8TQZ - chains G and E of the 10 polymer chains in the assembly; structure by electron microscopy, 2.90 A resolution.

Chain G:
Molecule: Translation initiation factor eIF-2B subunit alpha
From: Homo sapiens
Reference sequence: Q14232 (EI2BA_HUMAN); residue numbers follow UniProt; this construct covers 2-305
Amino-acid sequence (322 residues; numbered -16 to 305; the number before each row is that of its first residue; numbers below 1 keep their minus sign (Met-16 is residue -16)):
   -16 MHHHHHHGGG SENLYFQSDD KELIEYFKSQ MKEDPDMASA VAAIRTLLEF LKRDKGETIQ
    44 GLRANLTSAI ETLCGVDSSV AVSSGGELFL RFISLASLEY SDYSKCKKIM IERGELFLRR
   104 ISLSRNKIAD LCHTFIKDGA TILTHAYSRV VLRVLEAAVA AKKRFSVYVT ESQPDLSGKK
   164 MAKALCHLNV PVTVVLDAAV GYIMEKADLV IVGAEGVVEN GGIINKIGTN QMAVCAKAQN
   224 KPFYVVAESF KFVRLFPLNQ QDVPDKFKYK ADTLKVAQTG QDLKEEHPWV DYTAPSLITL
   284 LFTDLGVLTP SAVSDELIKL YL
Not modelled in the structure: -16 to 8, 39-42, 78-87, 253-269
Construct notes: initiating methionine (-16); expression tag (-15 to 1)
Reported in the primary citation:
  - mutagenesis - D298A: decreased catalytic activity
  - mutagenesis - D298A: increased signaling in response to Tg

Chain E:
Molecule: Translation initiation factor eIF-2B subunit delta
From: Homo sapiens
Reference sequence: Q9UI10 (EI2BD_HUMAN); residues 1-523 here = UniProt positions 1-523
Amino-acid sequence (523 residues; row label = number of the first residue in the row):
     1 MAAVAVAVRE DSGSGMKAEL PPGPGAVGRE MTKEEKLQLR KEKKQQKKKR KEEKGAEPET
    61 GSAVSAAQCQ VGPTRELPES GIQLGTPREK VPAGRSKAEL RAERRAKQEA ERALKQARKG
   121 EQGGPPPKAS PSTAGETPSG VKRLPEYPQV DDLLLRRLVK KPERQQVPTR KDYGSKVSLF
   181 SHLPQYSRQN SLTQFMSIPS SVIHPAMVRL GLQYSQGLVS GSNARCIALL RALQQVIQDY
   241 TTPPNEELSR DLVNKLKPYM SFLTQCRPLS ASMHNAIKFL NKEITSVGSS KREEEAKSEL
   301 RAAIDRYVQE KIVLAAQAIS RFAYQKISNG DVILVYGCSS LVSRILQEAW TEGRRFRVVV
   361 VDSRPWLEGR HTLRSLVHAG VPASYLLIPA ASYVLPEVSK VLLGAHALLA NGSVMSRVGT
   421 AQLALVARAH NVPVLVCCET YKFCERVQTD AFVSNELDDP DDLQCKRGEH VALANWQNHA
   481 SLRLLNLVYD VTPPELVDLV ITELGMIPCS SVPVVARVKS SDQ
Not modelled in the structure: 1-221, 239-269, 284-292, 518-523
Construct notes: engineered mutation Ala516 (Leu in Q9UI10)
UniProt features mapped onto this chain:
  - region: Arg170 to Leu179 (May bind the chemical integrated stress response (ISR) inhibitor ISRIB)
  - modified residue: Ala2 (N-acetylalanine), Ser12 (Phosphoserine), Thr86 (Phosphothreonine), Ser130 (Phosphoserine)
  - natural variant: Arg209 (R209Q: In VWM4), Ala228 (A228V: In VWM4), Leu269 (L269R: In VWM4), Arg357 (R357Q: In VWM4), Arg374 (R374C: In VWM4), Cys465 (C465R: In VWM4), Tyr489 (Y489H: In VWM4)
Reported in the primary citation:
  - conformationally variable residues (side-chain flip): Phe443
  - mutagenesis - E445A: unchanged binding to FAM-ISRIB
  - mutagenesis - E445A: unchanged catalytic activity
  - mutagenesis - E445A: increased catalytic activity on eIF2-P
  - mutagenesis - E445A: increased binding to eIF2alpha-P
  - mutagenesis - F443A: decreased binding to FAM-ISRIB
  - mutagenesis - F443A: decreased catalytic activity
  - mutagenesis - E445A: unchanged binding to decamerization

How chain G and chain E interact:
Residue-residue contacts (10):
  Glu202(G) - Met506(E)
  Phe239(G) - Lys326(E)  hydrogen bond (backbone-side chain)
  Phe239(G) - Leu499(E)  hydrophobic
  Phe239(G) - Met506(E)  hydrophobic
  Phe239(G) - Ile507(E)
  Phe239(G) - Pro508(E)
  Leu241(G) - Lys326(E)
  Leu241(G) - Leu435(E)  hydrophobic
  Ser297(G) - Pro508(E)
  Asp298(G) - Val514(E)
Other interface residues (no listed pair), chain G (6 interface residues in all): Ser294
Other interface residues (no listed pair), chain E (12 interface residues in all): Lys400, Pro433, Asp498, Ser510, Ser511

In short:
The interface between chain G and chain E involves 6 residues on one side and 12 on the other, with 1 hydrogen
bond. Its one hydrogen-bonded contact is Phe239(G)-Lys326(E). The paper reports that D298A of chain G reduces
catalytic activity; conformational variability at Phe443(E); 3 substitutions were tested in all.
Here chain G is Translation initiation factor eIF-2B subunit alpha and chain E is Translation initiation
factor eIF-2B subunit delta, both from Homo sapiens. Entry 8TQZ (Eukaryotic translation initiation factor 2B
with a mutation (L516A) in the delta subunit) was determined by electron microscopy together with 8TQO from
the same study.
